PDB entry 6L8H | X-ray diffraction, 2.00 A resolution | chain A

== Chain A ==
Molecule: Carotene epsilon-monooxygenase, chloroplastic
Organism: Arabidopsis thaliana
Notes: EC 1.14.14.158
UniProt: Q6TBX7 (LUT1_ARATH); numbering as in UniProt (aligned over 70-539)
Sequence (471 residues; numbered 69 to 539; the number before each row is that of its first residue):
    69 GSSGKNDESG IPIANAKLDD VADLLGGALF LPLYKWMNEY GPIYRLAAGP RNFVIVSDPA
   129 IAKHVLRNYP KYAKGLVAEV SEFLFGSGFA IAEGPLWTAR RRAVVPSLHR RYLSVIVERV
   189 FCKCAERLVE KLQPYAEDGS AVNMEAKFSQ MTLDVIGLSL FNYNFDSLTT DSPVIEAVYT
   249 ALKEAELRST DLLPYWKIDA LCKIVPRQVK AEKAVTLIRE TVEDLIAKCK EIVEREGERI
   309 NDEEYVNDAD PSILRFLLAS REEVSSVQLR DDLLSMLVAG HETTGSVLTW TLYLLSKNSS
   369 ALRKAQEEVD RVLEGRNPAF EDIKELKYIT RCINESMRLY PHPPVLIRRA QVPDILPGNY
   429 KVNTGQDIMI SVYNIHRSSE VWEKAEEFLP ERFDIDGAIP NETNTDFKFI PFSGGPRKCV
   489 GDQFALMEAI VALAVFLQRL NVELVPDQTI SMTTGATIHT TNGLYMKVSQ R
Unresolved in the structure: 69-73
Differences from the reference sequence: expression tag (69)
UniProt features mapped onto this chain:
  - binding site (heme): Cys487
Ion coordination: heme Fe near Cys487 (its only coordinating residue here)
Small-molecule neighbours: heme (HEM): Lys142, Phe157, Ala158, Trp165, Arg169, Ile224, Met344, Ala347, Gly348, Thr351, Thr352, Val355, Met405, His410, Pro411, Leu414, Arg416, Pro479, Phe480, Ser481, Arg485, Lys486, Cys487, Val488, Gly489, Phe492, Ala493
Reported in the primary citation:
  - binding site for octyl 1-thio-beta-D-glucopyranoside: Ala116, Phe121, Val413, Ile415, Met437
  - specificity-determining residues: Val145, Ser149, Phe153, Ala158

== In short ==
Ligands of chain A: heme. From UniProt: heme-binding residue Cys487. The paper reports a binding site for
octyl 1-thio-beta-D-glucopyranoside at Ala116, Phe121 and Val413 among others; specificity determinants
Val145, Ser149 and Phe153 among others.
Chain A is Carotene epsilon-monooxygenase, chloroplastic (Arabidopsis thaliana); the structure, Crystal
structure of CYP97C1, was determined by X-ray diffraction, deposited together with 6L8I, 6L8J and 6J95.
